PDB entry 1B2J | X-ray diffraction, 1.60 A resolution | chain A

Chain A:
Molecule: Protein (rubredoxin)
Source organism: Clostridium pasteurianum
Reference sequence: P00268 (RUBR_CLOPA); numbering as in UniProt (aligned over 1-54)
Chain sequence (54 residues; row label = number of the first residue in the row):
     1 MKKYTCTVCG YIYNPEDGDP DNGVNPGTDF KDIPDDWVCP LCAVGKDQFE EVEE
Differences from the reference sequence: engineered mutation Ala43 (Gly in P00268)
Ion coordination: Fe ion: Cys6, Cys9, Cys39, Cys42
Curated features (UniProtKB/Swiss-Prot):
  - binding site (Fe cation): Cys6, Cys9, Cys39, Cys42
  - modified residue: Met1 (N-formylmethionine)

In short:
Cys6, Cys9, Cys39 and Cys42 form the Fe ion site. UniProt lists 4 Fe cation-binding residues.
Chain A is Protein (rubredoxin) (Clostridium pasteurianum); the structure, Clostridium pasteurianum rubredoxin
G43A mutant, was determined by X-ray diffraction, deposited together with 1B13 and 1B2O.
